PDB entry 9JFY | electron microscopy, 3.21 A resolution | chains A and B of the 6 polymer chains in the assembly

Chain A:
Protein: Guanine nucleotide-binding protein G(i) subunit alpha-1
Organism: Homo sapiens
UniProtKB: P63096 (GNAI1_HUMAN); residues 1-354 here = UniProt positions 1-354
Amino-acid sequence (354 residues; row label = number of the first residue in the row):
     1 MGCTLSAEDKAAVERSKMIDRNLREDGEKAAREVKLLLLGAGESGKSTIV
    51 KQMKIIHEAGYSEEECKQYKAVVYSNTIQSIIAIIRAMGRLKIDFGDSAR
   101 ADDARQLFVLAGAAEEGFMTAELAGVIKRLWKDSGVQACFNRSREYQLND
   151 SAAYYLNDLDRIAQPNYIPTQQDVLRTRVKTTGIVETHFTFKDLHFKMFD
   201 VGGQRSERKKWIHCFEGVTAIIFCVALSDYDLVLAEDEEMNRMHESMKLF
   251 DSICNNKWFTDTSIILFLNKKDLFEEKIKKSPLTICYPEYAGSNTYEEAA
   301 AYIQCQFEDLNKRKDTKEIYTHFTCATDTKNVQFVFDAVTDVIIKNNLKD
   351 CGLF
Unresolved in the structure: 1-2, 41-181, 235-240
Swiss-Prot annotation at these positions:
  - region: Lys35 to Thr48 (G1 motif), Asp173 to Thr181 (G2 motif), Phe196 to Arg205 (G3 motif), Ile265 to Asp272 (G4 motif), Thr324 to Thr329 (G5 motif)
  - binding site (GTP): Glu43 to Thr48, Ser151, Leu175 to Thr181, Asp200 to Gln204, Asn269 to Asp272, Ala326
  - binding site (Mg(2+)): Ser47, Thr181
  - modified residue: Arg178 (ADP-ribosylarginine), Gln204 (Deamidated glutamine), Cys351 (ADP-ribosylcysteine)
  - lipidation: Gly2 (N-myristoyl glycine), Cys3 (S-palmitoyl cysteine)

Chain B:
Protein: Guanine nucleotide-binding protein G(I)/G(S)/G(T) subunit beta-1
Organism: Homo sapiens
UniProtKB: P62873 (GBB1_HUMAN); numbering as in UniProt (aligned over 2-340)
Amino-acid sequence (345 residues; numbered -4 to 340; the number before each row is that of its first residue; numbers below 1 keep their minus sign (Gly-4 is residue -4)):
    -4 GPGSSGSELDQLRQEAEQLKNQIRDARKACADATLSQITNNIDPVGRIQM
    46 RTRRTLRGHLAKIYAMHWGTDSRLLVSASQDGKLIIWDSYTTNKVHAIPL
    96 RSSWVMTCAYAPSGNYVACGGLDNICSIYNLKTREGNVRVSRELAGHTGY
   146 LSCCRFLDDNQIVTSSGDTTCALWDIETGQQTTTFTGHTGDVMSLSLAPD
   196 TRLFVSGACDASAKLWDVREGMCRQTFTGHESDINAICFFPNGNAFATGS
   246 DDATCRLFDLRADQELMTYSHDNIICGITSVSFSKSGRLLLAGYDDFNCN
   296 VWDALKADRAGVLAGHDNRVSCLGVTDDGMAVATGSWDSFLKIWN
Unresolved in the structure: -4 to 5
Construct notes: expression tag (-4 to 1)
Swiss-Prot annotation at these positions:
  - modified residue: Ser2 (N-acetylserine), His266 (Phosphohistidine)

Interface between chain A and chain B:
Pairs across the interface - 37 pairs, chain A then chain B:
  Arg15(A) - Val90(B)  hydrogen bond (side chain-backbone)
  Arg15(A) - His91(B)
  Ser16(A) - Asn88(B)
  Ser16(A) - Lys89(B)  hydrogen bond (side chain-backbone)
  Ile19(A) - Lys89(B)
  Ile19(A) - Ala92(B)  hydrophobic
  Asp20(A) - Lys89(B)  salt bridge
  Leu23(A) - Leu55(B)
  Leu23(A) - Lys78(B)
  Leu23(A) - Ile80(B)  hydrophobic
  Leu23(A) - Lys89(B)
  Gly27(A) - Leu55(B)
  Gly183(A) - Leu117(B)
  Gly183(A) - Asn119(B)
  Ile184(A) - Trp99(B)
  Ile184(A) - Leu117(B)
  Glu186(A) - Trp99(B)  hydrogen bond
  Phe199(A) - Trp99(B)  hydrophobic
  Gln204(A) - Leu117(B)
  Gln204(A) - Asn119(B)  hydrogen bond
  Gln204(A) - Tyr145(B)
  Arg205(A) - Thr143(B)
  Ser206(A) - Tyr145(B)
  Ser206(A) - Asp186(B)
  Glu207(A) - Asp186(B)
  Glu207(A) - Cys204(B)  hydrogen bond
  Lys210(A) - Met188(B)
  Lys210(A) - Asp228(B)  salt bridge
  Lys210(A) - Asn230(B)  hydrogen bond
  Lys210(A) - Asp246(B)  salt bridge
  His213(A) - Tyr59(B)
  Cys214(A) - Tyr59(B)  hydrogen bond
  Cys214(A) - Gln75(B)
  Cys214(A) - Trp99(B)
  Phe215(A) - Trp99(B)  hydrophobic
  Trp258(A) - Arg314(B)
  Trp258(A) - Trp332(B)  hydrophobic
Interface residues without a listed pair, chain A (24 interface residues in all): Ala12, Val13, Asp26, Thr182, Trp211
Interface residues without a listed pair, chain B (30 interface residues in all): Gly53, Lys57, Thr87, Met101, Asp118, Gly144, Gly162

In short:
24 residues of chain A face 30 of chain B across their interface, with 7 hydrogen bonds and 3 salt bridges.
Among the polar pairs are Asp20(A)-Lys89(B), Lys210(A)-Asp228(B) and Lys210(A)-Asp246(B). UniProt lists 24
GTP-binding residues and Mg2+-binding residues Ser47(A) and Thr181(A) on chain A.
Chain A is Guanine nucleotide-binding protein G(i) subunit alpha-1 and chain B is Guanine nucleotide-binding
protein G(I)/G(S)/G(T) subunit beta-1, both from Homo sapiens; the structure, Cryo-EM structure of
Neuropeptide FF receptor 2 in complex with hNPSF and Gi, was determined by electron microscopy.
